4FIT - chain A; structure by X-ray diffraction, 2.50 A resolution.

Chain A:
Molecule: Fragile histidine triad protein
Source organism: Homo sapiens
Notes: EC 3.6.1.29
UniProtKB: P49789 (FHIT_HUMAN); residue numbers follow UniProt; this construct covers 1-147
Chain sequence (147 residues; numbered 1 to 147; the number before each row is that of its first residue):
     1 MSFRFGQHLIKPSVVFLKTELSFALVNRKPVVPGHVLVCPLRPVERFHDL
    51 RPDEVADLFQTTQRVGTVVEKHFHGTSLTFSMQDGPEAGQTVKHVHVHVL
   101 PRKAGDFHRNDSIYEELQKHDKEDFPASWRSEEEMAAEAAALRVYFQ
Unresolved in the structure: 1, 108-127
Curated features (UniProtKB/Swiss-Prot):
  - motif: His-94 to His-98 (Histidine triad motif)
  - active site: His-96 (Tele-AMP-histidine intermediate)
  - binding site (substrate): His-8, Asn-27, Gln-83, Gly-89 to Val-92, His-98
  - site: Tyr-114 (Important for induction of apoptosis)
  - modified residue (Phosphotyrosine): Tyr-114, Tyr-145
  - mutagenesis: Ile-10 (I10W: Strongly reduces affinity for substrates and impairs apoptosis; when associated with W-25), Leu-25 (L25W: Reduces affinity for substrates and impairs apoptosis. Strongly reduces affinity for substrates and impairs apoptosis; when associated with W-10), His-35 (H35N: 50% decrease in catalytic activity. No loss in substrate binding), His-94 (H94N: 75% decrease in catalytic activity. No loss in substrate binding), His-96 (H96D: Loss of catalytic activity; H96G: Total loss of catalytic activity. Rescuable with free imidazole; H96N: Total loss of catalytic activity. No loss in substrate binding), His-98 (H98N: 98% decrease in catalytic activity), Tyr-114 (Y114A: Impairs induction of apoptosis. Strongly reduced affinity for substrates; Y114D: Impairs induction of apoptosis. Reduces affinity for substrates; Y114F: Loss of phosphorylation by SRC ...), Tyr-145 (Y145F: No effect on phosphorylation by SRC)

Overview:
From UniProt: active-site residue His-96, 8 substrate-binding residues and 8 mutagenesis sites.
Chain A is Fragile histidine triad protein (Homo sapiens); the structure, FHIT-APO, was determined by X-ray
diffraction, deposited together with 1AV5, 1KPE, 1KPF, 5FIT and 6FIT.
